PDB entry 2CV5 | X-ray diffraction, 2.50 A resolution | chains I and G of the 10 polymer chains in the assembly

Chain I:
Molecule: 146-nt DNA strand
Sequence (146 nucleotides; numbered 1 to 146; the number before each row is that of its first residue):
     1 ATCAATATCCACCTGCAGATTCTACCAAAAGTGTATTTGGAAACTGCTCC
    51 ATCAAAAGGCATGTTCAGCTGAATTCAGCTGAACATGCCTTTTGATGGAG
   101 CAGTTTCCAAATACACTTTTGGTAGAATCTGCAGGTGGATATTGAT
Bound ions: Mn2+ site 1 near DG68 (its only coordinating residue here); Mn2+ site 2 near DG121 (its only coordinating residue here)

Chain G:
Protein: Histone H2A.a
Organism: Homo sapiens
Reference sequence: P28001 (H2AA_HUMAN); residue numbers follow UniProt; this construct covers 0-129
Amino-acid sequence (130 residues; numbered 0 to 129; the number before each row is that of its first residue; numbering starts at 0):
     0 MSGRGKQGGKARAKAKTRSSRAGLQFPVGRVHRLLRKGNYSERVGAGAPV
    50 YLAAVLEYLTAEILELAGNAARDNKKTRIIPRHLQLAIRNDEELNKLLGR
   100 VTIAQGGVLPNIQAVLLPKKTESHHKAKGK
Not modelled in the structure: 0-14, 119-129

How chain I and chain G interact:
Residue-residue contacts (15):
  DA111(I) - Arg42(G)  hydrogen bond to the sugar
  DA111(I) - Val43(G)  sugar contact
  DA111(I) - Gly44(G)  phosphate contact
  DA111(I) - Ala45(G)  hydrogen bond to the phosphate
  DT112(I) - Arg42(G)  phosphate contact
  DT112(I) - Val43(G)  hydrogen bond to the phosphate
  DT119(I) - Lys15(G)  salt bridge to the phosphate
  DG121(I) - Arg29(G)  hydrogen bond to the phosphate
  DG122(I) - Arg29(G)  salt bridge to the phosphate
  DT130(I) - Thr76(G)  sugar contact
  DT130(I) - Arg77(G)  hydrogen bond to the sugar
  DG131(I) - Lys75(G)  phosphate contact
  DG131(I) - Thr76(G)  hydrogen bond to the phosphate
  DG131(I) - Arg77(G)  hydrogen bond to the phosphate
  DC132(I) - Lys75(G)  salt bridge to the phosphate
Interface residues without a listed pair, chain I (10 interface residues in all): DT118, DT120
Interface residues without a listed pair, chain G (11 interface residues in all): Thr16, Glu41

Summary:
Chain I and chain G form an interface of 10 and 11 residues respectively; the contacts include 7 hydrogen
bonds and 3 salt bridges. Polar contacts include DA111(I)-Arg42(G), DT130(I)-Arg77(G) and DA111(I)-Ala45(G).
Chain I is a 146-nt DNA strand and chain G is Histone H2A.a (Homo sapiens); the structure, Crystal structure
of human nucleosome core particle, was determined by X-ray diffraction.
